Entry 7D43 (electron microscopy, 4.30 A resolution (low resolution: residue-level contacts below are approximate; hydrogen-bond / salt-bridge calls are withheld)); this record covers chains C and H of the 14 polymer chains in the assembly.

[Chain C]
Protein: Translation initiation factor eIF-2B subunit beta
Organism: Homo sapiens
UniProtKB: P49770 (EI2BB_HUMAN); numbering as in UniProt (aligned over 1-351)
Sequence (351 residues; numbered 1 to 351; the number before each row is that of its first residue):
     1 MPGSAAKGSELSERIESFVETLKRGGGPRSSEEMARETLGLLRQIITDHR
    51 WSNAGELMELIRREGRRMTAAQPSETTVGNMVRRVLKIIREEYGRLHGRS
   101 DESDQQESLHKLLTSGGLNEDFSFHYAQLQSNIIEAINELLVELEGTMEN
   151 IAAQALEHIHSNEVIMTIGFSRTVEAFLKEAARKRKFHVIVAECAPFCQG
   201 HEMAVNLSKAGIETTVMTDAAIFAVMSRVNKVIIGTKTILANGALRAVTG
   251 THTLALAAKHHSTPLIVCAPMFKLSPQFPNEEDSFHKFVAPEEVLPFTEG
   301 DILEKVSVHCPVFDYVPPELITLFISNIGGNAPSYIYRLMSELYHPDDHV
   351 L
Not modelled in the structure: 1-7, 99-125

[Chain H]
Protein: Translation initiation factor eIF-2B subunit delta
Organism: Homo sapiens
UniProtKB: Q9UI10 (EI2BD_HUMAN); residues 1-523 here = UniProt positions 1-523
Sequence (523 residues; each row starts with the number of its first residue):
     1 MAAVAVAVREDSGSGMKAELPPGPGAVGREMTKEEKLQLRKEKKQQKKKR
    51 KEEKGAEPETGSAVSAAQCQVGPTRELPESGIQLGTPREKVPAGRSKAEL
   101 RAERRAKQEAERALKQARKGEQGGPPPKASPSTAGETPSGVKRLPEYPQV
   151 DDLLLRRLVKKPERQQVPTRKDYGSKVSLFSHLPQYSRQNSLTQFMSIPS
   201 SVIHPAMVRLGLQYSQGLVSGSNARCIALLRALQQVIQDYTTPPNEELSR
   251 DLVNKLKPYMSFLTQCRPLSASMHNAIKFLNKEITSVGSSKREEEAKSEL
   301 RAAIDRYVQEKIVLAAQAISRFAYQKISNGDVILVYGCSSLVSRILQEAW
   351 TEGRRFRVVVVDSRPWLEGRHTLRSLVHAGVPASYLLIPAASYVLPEVSK
   401 VLLGAHALLANGSVMSRVGTAQLALVARAHNVPVLVCCETYKFCERVQTD
   451 AFVSNELDDPDDLQCKRGEHVALANWQNHASLRLLNLVYDVTPPELVDLV
   501 ITELGMIPCSSVPVVLRVKSSDQ
Not modelled in the structure: 1-165, 519-523
From the paper describing this entry:
  - mutagenesis - E310K, L314Q: decreased catalytic activity on ISRIB
  - mutagenesis - E310K, L314Q: decreased binding to eIF2(alphaP)
  - mutagenesis - E310K, L314Q: decreased binding to Eukaryotic translation initiation factor 2 subunit 1

[Interface between chain C and chain H]
Contacting residue pairs - 14 pairs, chain C then chain H:
  His-158(C) with Val-447(H); Val-453(H)
  His-160(C) with Val-453(H)
  Glu-163(C) with Leu-179(H)
  Lys-231(C) with Asp-450(H)
  Pro-264(C) with Thr-449(H)
  Leu-323(C) with Val-447(H); Thr-449(H)
  Gly-330(C) with Ala-410(H); Val-447(H)
  Ala-332(C) with Asn-411(H)
  Ser-334(C) with Ser-510(H)
  Tyr-335(C) with Arg-517(H)
  Arg-338(C) with Val-514(H)
Other interface residues (no listed pair), chain C (15 interface residues in all): Glu-157, Ile-266, Thr-322, Asn-331
Other interface residues (no listed pair), chain H (14 interface residues in all): His-182, Arg-446, Glu-495, Pro-513

[Summary]
15 residues of chain C and 14 residues of chain H are in contact. The paper reports that E310K and L314Q of
chain H reduce catalytic activity on ISRIB; E310K and L314Q of chain H reduce binding to eIF2(alphaP).
Here chain C is Translation initiation factor eIF-2B subunit beta and chain H is Translation initiation factor
eIF-2B subunit delta, both from Homo sapiens. Entry 7D43 (eIF2B-eIF2(aP), aPg complex) was determined by
electron microscopy, deposited together with 7D44, 7D45 and 7D46.
